8GIS - chains A and F of the 6 polymer chains in the assembly; structure by X-ray diffraction, 2.46 A resolution.

== Chain A ==
Protein: Cyclic GMP-AMP synthase
From: Mus musculus
Notes: EC 2.7.7.86; fragment: catalytic domain, residues 147-507
Reference sequence: Q8C6L5 (CGAS_MOUSE); residues 147-507 here = UniProt positions 147-507
Amino-acid sequence (364 residues; each row starts with the number of its first residue):
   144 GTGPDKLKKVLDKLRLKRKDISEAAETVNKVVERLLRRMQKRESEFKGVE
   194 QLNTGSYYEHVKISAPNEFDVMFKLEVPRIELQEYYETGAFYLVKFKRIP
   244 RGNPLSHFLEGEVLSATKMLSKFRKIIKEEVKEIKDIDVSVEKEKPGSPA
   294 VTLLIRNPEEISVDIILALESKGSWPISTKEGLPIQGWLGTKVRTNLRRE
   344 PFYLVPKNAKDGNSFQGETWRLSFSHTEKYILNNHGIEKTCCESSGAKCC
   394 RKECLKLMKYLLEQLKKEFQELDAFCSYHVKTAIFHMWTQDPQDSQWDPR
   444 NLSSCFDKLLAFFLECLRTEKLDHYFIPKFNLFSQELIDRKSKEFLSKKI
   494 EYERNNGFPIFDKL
Unresolved in the structure: 144-147, 243-245, 507
Sequence notes: expression tag (144-146)
Bound ions: Mn2+ site 1: Glu-211, Asp-213, Asp-307 (together with ATP); Mn2+ site 2: Glu-211, Asp-213 (together with ATP); Zn2+: His-378, Cys-384, Cys-385, Cys-392
Residues lining bound ligands: ATP (adenosine-5'-triphosphate): Gly-198, Ser-199, Glu-202, Lys-205, Glu-211, Asp-213, Arg-364, Ser-368, Glu-371, Lys-402, Ser-420, Tyr-421, Lys-424, His-467
Curated features (UniProtKB/Swiss-Prot):
  - region: Lys-372 to Lys-395 (DNA-binding)
  - motif: Leu-154 to Leu-159 (Nuclear export signal), Asp-281 to Ser-291 (Nuclear localization signal)
  - binding site (GTP): Thr-197, Asp-307, Arg-364 to Glu-371
  - binding site (ATP): Ser-199, Glu-371, Lys-402, Ser-420 to Lys-424
  - binding site (Mg(2+)): Glu-211, Asp-213, Asp-307
  - binding site (2',3'-cGAMP): Asp-213, Gly-290, Asp-307, Lys-350, Arg-364 to Ser-366
  - binding site (Zn(2+)): His-378, Cys-384, Cys-385, Cys-392
  - site: Arg-241 (Arginine-anchor), Asp-307, Ile-308 (Cleavage)
  - modified residue: Lys-156 (N6-lactoyllysine), Glu-176 (PolyADP-ribosyl glutamic acid), Ser-199 (Phosphoserine), Tyr-201 (Phosphotyrosine), Glu-272 (5-glutamyl polyglutamate), Ser-291 (Phosphoserine), Glu-302 (5-glutamyl glutamate), Lys-372 (N6-acetyllysine), Lys-382 (N6-acetyllysine), Lys-402 (N6-acetyllysine), Ser-420 (Phosphoserine), Lys-491 (N6-methyllysine)
  - lipidation (S-palmitoyl cysteine): Cys-392, Cys-393, Cys-459
  - cross-link (Glycyl lysine isopeptide (Lys-Gly)): Lys-217 (interchain with G-Cter in SUMO), Lys-271 (interchain with G-Cter in ubiquitin), Lys-335 (interchain with G-Cter in SUMO), Lys-372 (interchain with G-Cter in SUMO), Lys-382 (interchain with G-Cter in SUMO), Lys-399 (interchain with G-Cter in ubiquitin), Lys-402 (interchain with G-Cter in ubiquitin), Lys-409 (interchain with G-Cter in ubiquitin), Lys-410 (interchain with G-Cter in ubiquitin), Lys-464 (interchain with G-Cter in SUMO)
  - mutagenesis: Lys-156 (K156Q: Mimics lactylation; knockin mice show higher mortality following HSV-1 infection), Asn-172 (N172K: Induces alteration of the DNA-binding surface and leads to decreased synthesis of cyclic GMP-AMP (cGAMP); when associated with L-180), Glu-176 (E176A: Abolished poly-ADP-ribosylation by PARP1, stimulating interferon production in knockin mice), Arg-180 (R180L: Induces alteration of the DNA-binding surface and leads to decreased synthesis of cyclic GMP-AMP (cGAMP); when associated with K-182), Gly-198 (G198A: Abolishes stimulation of interferon production; when associated with A-199), Ser-199 (S199A: Abolishes stimulation of interferon production; when associated with A-199), Tyr-201 (Y201E: Phosphomimetic mutant; reduced translocation to the nucleus following treatment with etoposide), Glu-211 to Asp-213 (Abolished nucleotidyltransferase activity. Does not affect nuclear localization and tethering to chromatin), Glu-211 (E211A: Abolishes ability to promote type-I interferon production), Asp-213 (D213A: Abolishes ability to promote type-I interferon production), Lys-217 (K217R: Reduced sumoylation), Arg-222 (R222E: Impaired tethering to chromatin, leading to constitutive activation in the absence of DNA), 31 further mutagenesis entries in UniProt
Reported in the primary citation:
  - mutagenesis - E211Q/D213N: abolished catalytic activity
  - specificity-determining residues: His-467 (proposed by the authors, not directly observed)
  - mutagenesis - R364A (33-fold), H467A: decreased catalytic activity on ATP/GTP
  - mutagenesis - H467A (2-fold): increased catalytic activity on GTP/GTP
  - specificity-determining residues: Ile-309, Arg-364
  - mutagenesis - R364A (10-fold): decreased catalytic activity on GTP/GTP
  - mutagenesis - R364A (4-fold): increased catalytic activity on ATP/ATP

== Chain F ==
Molecule: Palindromic DNA18
Sequence (18 nucleotides; row label = number of the first residue in the row):
     1 ATCTGTACATGTACAGAT

== How chain A and chain F interact ==
Contacting residue pairs (12):
  Arg-161(A) / DT4(F)  hydrogen bond to the base
  Arg-161(A) / DG5(F)  hydrogen bond to the sugar
  Ser-165(A) / DG5(F)  hydrogen bond to the phosphate
  Ser-165(A) / DT6(F)  hydrogen bond to the phosphate
  Ala-168(A) / DA7(F)  phosphate contact
  Asn-172(A) / DA7(F)  hydrogen bond to the phosphate
  Asn-196(A) / DC8(F)  hydrogen bond to the phosphate
  Tyr-200(A) / DT6(F)  phosphate contact
  Tyr-200(A) / DA7(F)  hydrogen bond to the phosphate
  Tyr-201(A) / DA7(F)  phosphate contact
  Tyr-201(A) / DC8(F)  phosphate contact
  Lys-372(A) / DC8(F)  salt bridge to the phosphate
Interface residues without a listed pair, chain A (9 interface residues in all): Ile-164

== Overview ==
Chain A and chain F form an interface of 9 and 5 residues respectively; the contacts include 7 hydrogen bonds
and 1 salt bridge. Polar pairs include Arg-161(A)/DT4(F), Arg-161(A)/DG5(F) and Ser-165(A)/DG5(F). Ligands of
chain A: ATP. The paper reports that R364A and H467A of chain A reduce catalytic activity on ATP/GTP;
specificity determinants His-467(A), Ile-309(A) and Arg-364(A).
Here chain A is Cyclic GMP-AMP synthase (Mus musculus) and chain F is Palindromic DNA18. Entry 8GIS (Structure
of Ternary Complex of mouse cGAS with dsDNA and Bound ATP: with 10mM Mg2+ and ...) was determined by X-ray
diffraction (same publication as 7UUX, 7UXW, 7UYQ, 7UYZ, 7UZR, 7V0W and 14 further entries).
